PDB entry 8JHB | electron microscopy, 3.30 A resolution | chains A and R of the 5 polymer chains in the assembly

[Chain A]
Molecule: Guanine nucleotide-binding protein G(s) subunit alpha isoforms XLas
Organism: Homo sapiens
UniProt: Q5JWF2 (GNAS1_HUMAN); the construct has insertions or renumbered stretches relative to UniProt, so the offset changes along the chain: 7-59 = UniProt 655-707; 204-253 = UniProt 847-896; 264-394 = UniProt 907-1037
Chain sequence (270 residues; numbered -11 to 394; 136 numbers in that range are skipped by the numbering (no residue carries them; nothing is unmodelled there); the number before each row is that of its first residue; numbers below 1 keep their minus sign (His-11 is residue -11)):
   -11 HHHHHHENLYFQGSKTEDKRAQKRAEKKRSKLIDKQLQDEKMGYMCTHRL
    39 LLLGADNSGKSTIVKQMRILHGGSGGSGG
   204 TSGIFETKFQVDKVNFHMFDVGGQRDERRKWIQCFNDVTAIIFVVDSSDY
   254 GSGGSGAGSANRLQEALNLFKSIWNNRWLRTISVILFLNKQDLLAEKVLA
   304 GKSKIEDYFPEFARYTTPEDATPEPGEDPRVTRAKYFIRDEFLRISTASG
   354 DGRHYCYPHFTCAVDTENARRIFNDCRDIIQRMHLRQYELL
Disordered / not traced: -11 to 1, 60-67, 254-263
Differences from the reference sequence: expression tag (-11 to 6); engineered mutation Asp44 (Gly692 in Q5JWF2), Asn45 (Glu693 in Q5JWF2), Asp249 (Ala892 in Q5JWF2), Asp252 (Ser895 in Q5JWF2), Ala372 (Ile1015 in Q5JWF2), Ile375 (Val1018 in Q5JWF2); linker (60-67, 254-263)
UniProt features mapped onto this chain:
  - region: Arg37 to Ala43, Ser46 to Thr50 (G1 motif), Phe219 to Arg228 (G3 motif), Ile288 to Asp295 (G4 motif), Thr364 to Thr369 (G5 motif)
  - binding site (GTP): Gly42, Ala43, Ser46 to Thr50, Asp223 to Gln227, Asn292 to Asp295, Ala366
  - binding site (Mg(2+)): Ser49, Thr204
  - modified residue: Ser352 (Phosphoserine)

[Chain R]
Molecule: Frizzled-6
Organism: Homo sapiens
UniProt: O60353 (FZD6_HUMAN); numbering as in UniProt (aligned over 19-525)
Chain sequence (537 residues; row label = number of the first residue in the row; numbers below 1 keep their minus sign (Met-11 is residue -11)):
   -11 MKTIIALSYIFCLVFADYKDDDDKHHHHHHHSLFTCEPITVPRCMKMAYN
    39 MTFFPNLMGHYDQSIAAVEMEHFLPLANLECSPNIETFLCKAFVPTCIEQ
    89 IHVVPPCRKLCEKVYSDCKKLIDTFGIRWPEELECDRLQYCDETVPVTFD
   139 PHTEFLGPQKKTEQVQRDIGFWCPRHLKTSGGQGYKFLGIDQCAPPCPNM
   189 YFKSDELEFAKSFIGTVSIFCLCATLFTFLTFLIDVRRFRYPERPIIYYS
   239 VCYSIVSLMYFIGFLLGDSTACNKADEKLELGDTVVLGSQNKACTVLFML
   289 LYFFTMAGTVWWVILTITWFLAAGRKWSCEAIEQKAVWFHAVAWGTPGFL
   339 TVMLLAMNKVEGDNISGVCFVGLYDLDASRYFVLLPLCLCVFVGLSLLLA
   389 GIISLNHVRQVIQHDGRNQEKLKKFMIRIGVFSGLYLVPLVTLLGCYVYE
   439 QVNRITWEITWVSDHCRQYHIPCPYQAKAKARPELALFMIKYLMTLIVGI
   489 SAVFWVGSKKTCTEWAGFFKRNRKRDPISESRRVLQE
Disordered / not traced: -11 to 156, 263-267, 496-525
Differences from the reference sequence: initiating methionine (-11); expression tag (-10 to 18)
Disulfides: Cys161-Cys181, Cys185-Cys260, Cys282-Cys357, Cys454-Cys461
UniProt features mapped onto this chain:
  - motif: Lys498 to Trp503 (Lys-Thr-X-X-X-Trp motif, mediates interaction with the PDZ domain of Dvl family members)
  - glycosylation (N-linked (GlcNAc...) asparagine): Asn38, Asn352
  - natural variant: Arg511 (R511C: In NDNC1; R511H: In a patient with neural tube defects)
From the paper describing this entry:
  - mutagenesis - C317A, Q407A: decreased signaling in response to PCP pathway
  - mutagenesis - C317A: unchanged expression
  - mutagenesis - P427A, I485G: decreased signaling in response to Gs

[How chain A and chain R interact]
Contacting residue pairs - 6 pairs, chain A then chain R:
  Gln384(A) with Val396(R)
  Tyr391(A) with Cys317(R), hydrogen bond
  Glu392(A) with Arg226(R), salt bridge; Lys409(R), hydrogen bond (backbone-side chain)
  Leu394(A) with Gln407(R), hydrogen bond (backbone-side chain); Lys409(R)
Other interface residues (no listed pair), chain A (7 interface residues in all): Leu388, Gln390, Leu393
Other interface residues (no listed pair), chain R (10 interface residues in all): Ala310, Lys314, Ser316, Leu410, Phe413
From the paper, about this interface:
  - specific contacts: Tyr391(A)-Cys317(R) (hydrophobic contact), Glu392(A)-Lys409(R) (hydrogen bond), Leu393(A)-Leu410(R) (hydrophobic contact), Leu394(A)-Gln407(R) (hydrogen bond)

[Summary]
Chain A and chain R form an interface of 7 and 10 residues respectively, with 3 hydrogen bonds and 1 salt
bridge. Among the polar pairs are Glu392(A)-Arg226(R), Tyr391(A)-Cys317(R) and Glu392(A)-Lys409(R). The
authors report hydrophobic contacts between Tyr391(A) and Cys317(R) and Leu393(A) and Leu410(R); hydrogen
bonds between Glu392(A) and Lys409(R) and Leu394(A) and Gln407(R). The paper reports that C317A and Q407A of
chain R reduce signaling in response to PCP pathway; P427A and I485G of chain R reduce signaling in response
to Gs.
Here chain A is Guanine nucleotide-binding protein G(s) subunit alpha isoforms XLas and chain R is Frizzled-6,
both from Homo sapiens. Entry 8JHB (FZD6 Gs complex) was determined by electron microscopy, deposited together
with 8J9N and 8JHI.
